PDB entry 7YG7 | electron microscopy, 3.70 A resolution | chains D and U of the 12 polymer chains in the assembly

Chain D:
Protein: Nucleoprotein
Source organism: Sprivivirus cyprinus
Amino-acid sequence (414 residues; each row starts with the number of its first residue):
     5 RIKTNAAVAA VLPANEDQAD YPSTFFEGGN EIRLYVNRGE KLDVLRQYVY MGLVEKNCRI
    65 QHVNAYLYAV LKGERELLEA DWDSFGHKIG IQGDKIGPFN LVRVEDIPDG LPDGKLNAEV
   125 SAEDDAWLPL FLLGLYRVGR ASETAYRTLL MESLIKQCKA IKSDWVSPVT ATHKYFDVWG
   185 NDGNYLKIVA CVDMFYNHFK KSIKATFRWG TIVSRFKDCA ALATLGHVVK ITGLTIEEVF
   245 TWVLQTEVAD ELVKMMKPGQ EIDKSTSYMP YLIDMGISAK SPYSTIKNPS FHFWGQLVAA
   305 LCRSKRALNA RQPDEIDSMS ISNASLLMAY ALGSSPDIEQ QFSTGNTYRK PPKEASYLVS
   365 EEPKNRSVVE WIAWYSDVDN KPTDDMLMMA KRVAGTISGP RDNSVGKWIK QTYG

Chain U:
Molecule: 99-nt RNA strand
Source organism: Trichoplusia ni
Sequence (99 nucleotides; numbered 1 to 99; the number before each row is that of its first residue):
     1 UUUUUUUUUU UUUUUUUUUU UUUUUUUUUU UUUUUUUUUU UUUUUUUUUU UUUUUUUUUU
    61 UUUUUUUUUU UUUUUUUUUU UUUUUUUUUU UUUUUUUUU

Chain D / chain U interface:
Contacting residue pairs (30; chain D residue first):
  Arg141(D) - U8(U)  salt bridge to the phosphate
  Arg141(D) - U9(U)  salt bridge to the phosphate
  Tyr150(D) - U6(U)  sugar contact
  Tyr150(D) - U7(U)  sugar contact
  Tyr150(D) - U8(U)  hydrogen bond to the phosphate
  Lys160(D) - U9(U)  base contact
  Arg212(D) - U9(U)  sugar contact
  Trp213(D) - U9(U)  sugar contact
  Ile216(D) - U8(U)  base contact
  Ile216(D) - U9(U)  sugar contact
  Val217(D) - U8(U)  base contact
  Asp222(D) - U2(U)  sugar contact
  Asp222(D) - U3(U)  phosphate contact
  Asp222(D) - U4(U)  phosphate contact
  Cys223(D) - U4(U)  phosphate contact
  Ala224(D) - U4(U)  phosphate contact
  Lys284(D) - U2(U)  salt bridge to the phosphate
  Lys284(D) - U3(U)  salt bridge to the phosphate
  Ser288(D) - U4(U)  phosphate contact
  Thr289(D) - U4(U)  hydrogen bond to the phosphate
  Ile290(D) - U3(U)  base contact
  Ile290(D) - U4(U)  base contact
  His296(D) - U5(U)  salt bridge to the phosphate
  Arg310(D) - U5(U)  salt bridge to the phosphate
  Asn313(D) - U5(U)  sugar contact
  Arg315(D) - U4(U)  sugar contact
  Arg315(D) - U5(U)  phosphate contact
  Arg405(D) - U5(U)  hydrogen bond to the sugar
  Arg405(D) - U6(U)  base contact
  Arg405(D) - U7(U)  salt bridge to the phosphate
Interface residues without a listed pair, chain D (25 interface residues in all): Glu147, Leu153, Ala209, Thr210, Ser285, Ala314

Overview:
The interface between chain D and chain U involves 25 residues on one side and 8 on the other; the contacts
include 3 hydrogen bonds and 7 salt bridges. Polar pairs include Arg405(D)-U5(U), Tyr150(D)-U8(U) and
Thr289(D)-U4(U).
Here chain D is Nucleoprotein (Sprivivirus cyprinus) and chain U is a 99-nt RNA strand (Trichoplusia ni).
Entry 7YG7 (Structure of the Spring Viraemia of Carp Virus ribonucleoprotein Complex) was determined by
electron microscopy (same publication as 7XPN).
